1N0I - chain A; structure by X-ray diffraction, 2.00 A resolution.

== Chain A ==
Molecule: Ferrochelatase
Source organism: Bacillus subtilis
Notes: EC 4.99.1.1
UniProt: P32396 (HEMH_BACSU); residues 1-310 here = UniProt positions 1-310
Sequence (310 residues; numbered 1 to 310; the number before each row is that of its first residue):
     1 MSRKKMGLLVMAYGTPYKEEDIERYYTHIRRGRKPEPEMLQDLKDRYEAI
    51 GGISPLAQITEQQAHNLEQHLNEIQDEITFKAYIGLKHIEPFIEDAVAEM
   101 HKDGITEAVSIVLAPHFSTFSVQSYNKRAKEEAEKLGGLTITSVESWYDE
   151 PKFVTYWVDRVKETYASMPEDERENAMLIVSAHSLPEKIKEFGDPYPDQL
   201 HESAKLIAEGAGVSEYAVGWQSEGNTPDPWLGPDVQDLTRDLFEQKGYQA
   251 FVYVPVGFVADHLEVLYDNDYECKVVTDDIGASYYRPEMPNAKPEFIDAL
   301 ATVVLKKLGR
Not modelled in the structure: 1
Curated features (UniProtKB/Swiss-Prot):
  - binding site (Fe-coproporphyrin III): Tyr-13, Arg-30, Arg-46, Tyr-47, Ser-54, Tyr-125
  - binding site (N-methylmesoporphyrin): Tyr-13, Arg-31 to Arg-33, His-183, Lys-188
  - binding site (Mg(2+)): Glu-20, Arg-46, Asp-268, Glu-272
  - binding site (Fe(2+)): His-183, Glu-264
  - mutagenesis: Tyr-13 (Y13F: No change in activity; Y13M: Changes the metal specificity of the enzyme ...), Lys-87 (K87A: Retains 92% of activity), His-88 (H88A: Retains 5% of activity), His-183 (H183A/C: Loss of activity), Glu-264 (E264Q: Retains 21% of activity; E264V: Retains less than 1% of activity), Glu-272 (E272S: Abolishes the effect of Mg(2+))
Metal / ion sites: Mg2+ near Glu-20 (its only coordinating residue here); Cd2+ site 1: His-183, Glu-264; Cd2+ site 2 near His-262 (its only coordinating residue here)
Reported in the primary citation:
  - Cd2+ coordination: His-183, His-262, Glu-264
  - mutagenesis - E272S: abolished catalytic activity on Mg2+

== Overview ==
His-183 and Glu-264 form the Cd2+ site 1. From UniProt: 6 Fe-coproporphyrin III-binding residues, 6
N-methylmesoporphyrin-binding residues, 4 Mg2+-binding residues and Fe2+-binding residues His-183 and Glu-264.
From the paper: E272S abolishes catalytic activity on Mg2+; Cd2+ coordination by His-183, His-262 and Glu-264.
Chain A is Ferrochelatase (Bacillus subtilis); the structure, Crystal Structure of Ferrochelatase with Cadmium
bound at active site, was determined by X-ray diffraction together with 1LD3 from the same study.
